6O7A - chains A and C of the 4 polymer chains in the assembly; structure by X-ray diffraction, 3.30 A resolution.

# Chain A (and C)
Name: Ion channel CASTOR
From: Lotus japonicus
Notes: fragment: gating ring; chain C of this document is another copy of the same molecule, construct and numbering; everything in this record applies to it too
Reference sequence: Q5H8A6 (CASTO_LOTJA); residues 312-853 here = UniProt positions 312-853
Amino-acid sequence (554 residues; each row starts with the number of its first residue):
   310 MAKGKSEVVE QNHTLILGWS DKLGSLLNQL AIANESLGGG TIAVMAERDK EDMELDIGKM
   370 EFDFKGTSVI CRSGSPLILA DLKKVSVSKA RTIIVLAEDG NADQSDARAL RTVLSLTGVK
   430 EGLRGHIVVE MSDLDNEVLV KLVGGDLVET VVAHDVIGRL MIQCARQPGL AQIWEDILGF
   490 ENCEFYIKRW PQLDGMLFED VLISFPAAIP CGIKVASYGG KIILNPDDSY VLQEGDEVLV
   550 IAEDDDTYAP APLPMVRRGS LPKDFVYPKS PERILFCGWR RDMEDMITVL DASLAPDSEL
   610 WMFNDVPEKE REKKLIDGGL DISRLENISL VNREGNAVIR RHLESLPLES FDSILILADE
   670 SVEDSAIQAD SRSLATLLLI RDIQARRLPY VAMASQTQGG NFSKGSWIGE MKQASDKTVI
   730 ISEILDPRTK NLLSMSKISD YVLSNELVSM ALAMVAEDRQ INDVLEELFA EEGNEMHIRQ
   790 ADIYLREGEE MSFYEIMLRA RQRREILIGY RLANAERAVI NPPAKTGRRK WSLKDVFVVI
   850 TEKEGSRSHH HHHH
Not modelled in the structure: 310-319, 699-725, 853-863
Construct notes: expression tag (310-311, 854-863)
Curated features (UniProtKB/Swiss-Prot):
  - mutagenesis: Gly383 (G383E: In castor-3 / Ljsym22-1 and castor-16; no nodules formation or arbuscular mycorrhizal symbiosis), Asp444 (D444N: In castor-13; no nodules formation or arbuscular mycorrhizal symbiosis), Leu479 to Ala480 (In castor-1 / Ljsym4-1; loss of multimerization, no nodules formation or arbuscular mycorrhizal symbiosis), Arg590 (R590H: In castor-17; no nodules formation or arbuscular mycorrhizal symbiosis), Val598 (V598I: In castor-7; no nodules formation or arbuscular mycorrhizal symbiosis), Pro698 (P698L: In castor-6; no nodules formation or arbuscular mycorrhizal symbiosis), Ala760 (A760T: In castor-14; no nodules formation or arbuscular mycorrhizal symbiosis), Phe846 to Val847 (In castor-11; no nodules formation or arbuscular mycorrhizal symbiosis), Val848 to Glu853 (In castor-11; no nodules formation or arbuscular mycorrhizal symbiosis)

# Interface between chain A and chain C
Contacting residue pairs - 11 pairs, chain A then chain C:
  Glu370(A) - Leu388(C)
  Ile676(A) - Arg420(C)
  Gln677(A) - Gln413(C)
  Ser680(A) - Ala416(C)
  Leu687(A) - Leu419(C)  hydrophobic
  Leu687(A) - Leu448(C)  hydrophobic
  Leu687(A) - Val452(C)  hydrophobic
  Leu688(A) - Leu448(C)  hydrophobic
  Asp691(A) - Leu451(C)
  Arg737(A) - Leu386(C)
  Ser743(A) - Gly427(C)
Also at the interface, not in a pair above, chain A (14 interface residues in all): Asp679, Leu683, Ala684, Arg695, Leu741
Also at the interface, not in a pair above, chain C (15 interface residues in all): Ala389, Leu423, Ser424, Thr426, Val447

# In short
14 residues of chain A and 15 residues of chain C are in contact. UniProt lists 16 mutagenesis sites on chain
A.
Chain A and chain C are both Ion channel CASTOR (Lotus japonicus); the structure, Crystal structure of the
LjCASTOR gating ring in the Ca2+-free state, was determined by X-ray diffraction together with 6O6J and 6O7C
from the same study.
